1VQ4 - chains 0 and A of the 32 polymer chains in the assembly; structure by X-ray diffraction, 2.70 A resolution.

# Chain 0
Molecule: 23S ribosomal RNA
Organism: Haloarcula marismortui
Sequence (2922 nucleotides; each row starts with the number of its first residue):
     2 UUGGCUACUAUGCCAGCUGGUGGAUUGCUCGGCUCAGGCGCUGAUGAAGG
    52 ACGUGCCAAGCUGCGAUAAGCCAUGGGGAGCCGCACGGAGGCGAAGAACC
   102 AUGGAUUUCCGAAUGAGAAUCUCUCUAACAAUUGCUUCGCGCAAUGAGGA
   152 ACCCCGAGAACUGAAACAUCUCAGUAUCGGGAGGAACAGAAAACGCAAUG
   202 UGAUGUCGUUAGUAACCGCGAGUGAACGCGAUACAGCCCAAACCGAAGCC
   252 CUCACGGGCAAUGUGGUGUCAGGGCUACCUCUCAUCAGCCGACCGUCUCG
   302 ACGAAGUCUCUUGGAACAGAGCGUGAUACAGGGUGACAACCCCGUACUCG
   352 AGACCAGUACGACGUGCGGUAGUGCCAGAGUAGCGGGGGUUGGAUAUCCC
   402 UCGCGAAUAACGCAGGCAUCGACUGCGAAGGCUAAACACAACCUGAGACC
   452 GAUAGUGAACAAGUAGUGUGAACGAACGCUGCAAAGUACCCUCAGAAGGG
   502 AGGCGAAAUAGAGCAUGAAAUCAGUUGGCGAUCGAGCGACAGGGCAUACA
   552 AGGUCCCUCGACGAAUGACCGACGCGCGAGCGUCCAGUAAGACUCACGGG
   602 AAGCCGAUGUUCUGUCGUACGUUUUGAAAAACGAGCCAGGGAGUGUGUCU
   652 GCAUGGCAAGUCUAACCGGAGUAUCCGGGGAGGCACAGGGAAACCGACAU
   702 GGCCGCAGGGCUUUGCCCGAGGGCCGCCGUCUUCAAGGGCGGGGAGCCAU
   752 GUGGACACGACCCGAAUCCGGACGAUCUACGCAUGGACAAGAUGAAGCGU
   802 GCCGAAAGGCACGUGGAAGUCUGUUAGAGUUGGUGUCCUACAAUACCCUC
   852 UCGUGAUCUAUGUGUAGGGGUGAAAGGCCCAUCGAGUCCGGCAACAGCUG
   902 GUUCCAAUCGAAACAUGUCGAAGCAUGACCUCCGCCGAGGUAGUCUGUGA
   952 GGUAGAGCGACCGAUUGGUGUGUCCGCCUCCGAGAGGAGUCGGCACACCU
  1002 GUCAAACUCCAAACUUACAGACGCCGUUUGACGCGGGGAUUCCGGUGCGC
  1052 GGGGUAAGCCUGUGUACCAGGAGGGGAACAACCCAGAGAUAGGUUAAGGU
  1102 CCCCAAGUGUGGAUUAAGUGUAAUCCUCUGAAGGUGGUCUCGAGCCCUAG
  1152 ACAGCCGGGAGGUGAGCUUAGAAGCAGCUACCCUCUAAGAAAAGCGUAAC
  1202 AGCUUACCGGCCGAGGUUUGAGGCGCCCAAAAUGAUCGGGACUCAAAUCC
  1252 ACCACCGAGACCUGUCCGUACCACUCAUACUGGUAAUCGAGUAGAUUGGC
  1302 GCUCUAAUUGGAUGGAAGUAGGGGUGAAAACUCCUAUGGACCGAUUAGUG
  1352 ACGAAAAUCCUGGCCAUAGUAGCAGCGAUAGUCGGGUGAGAACCCCGACG
  1402 GCCUAAUGGAUAAGGGUUCCUCAGCACUGCUGAUCAGCUGAGGGUUAGCC
  1452 GGUCCUAAGUCAUACCGCAACUCGACUAUGACGAAAUGGGAAACGGGUUA
  1502 AUAUUCCCGUGCCACUAUGCAGUGAAAGUUGACGCCCUGGGGUCGAUCAC
  1552 GCUGGGCAUUCGCCCAGUCGAACCGUCCAACUCCGUGGAAGCCGUAAUGG
  1602 CAGGAAGCGGACGAACGGCGGCAUAGGGAAACGUGAUUCAACCUGGGGCC
  1652 CAUGAAAAGACGAGCAUAGUGUCCGUACCGAGAACCGACACAGGUGUCCA
  1702 UGGCGGCGAAAGCCAAGGCCUGUCGGGAGCAACCAACGUUAGGGAAUUCG
  1752 GCAAGUUAGUCCCGUACCUUCGGAAGAAGGGAUGCCUGCUCCGGAACGGA
  1802 GCAGGUCGCAGUGACUCGGAAGCUCGGACUGUCUAGUAACAACAUAGGUG
  1852 ACCGCAAAUCCGCAAGGACUCGUACGGUCACUGAAUCCUGCCCAGUGCAG
  1902 GUAUCUGAACACCUCGUACAAGAGGACGAAGGACCUGUCAACGGCGGGGG
  1952 UAACUAUGACCCUCUUAAGGUAGCGUAGUACCUUGCCGCAUCAGUAGCGG
  2002 CUUGCAUGAAUGGAUUAACCAGAGCUUCACUGUCCCAACGUUGGGCCCGG
  2052 UGAACUGUACAUUCCAGUGCGGAGUCUGGAGACACCCAGGGGGAAGCGAA
  2102 GACCCUAUGGAGCUUUACUGCAGGCUGUCGCUGAGACGUGGUCGCCGAUG
  2152 UGCAGCAUAGGUAGGAGACACUACACAGGUACCCGCGCUAGCGGGCCACC
  2202 GAGUCAACAGUGAAAUACUACCCGUCGGUGACUGCGACUCUCACUCCGGG
  2252 AGGAGGACACCGAUAGCCGGGCAGUUUGACUGGGGCGGUACGCGCUCGAA
  2302 AAGAUAUCGAGCGCGCCCUAUGGCUAUCUCAGCCGGGACAGAGACCCGGC
  2352 GAAGAGUGCAAGAGCAAAAGAUAGCUUGACAGUGUUCUUCCCAACGAGGA
  2402 ACGCUGACGCGAAAGCGUGGUCUAGCGAACCAAUUAGCCUGCUUGAUGCG
  2452 GGCAAUUGAUGACAGAAAAGCUACCCUAGGGAUAACAGAGUCGUCACUCG
  2502 CAAGAGCACAUAUCGACCGAGUGGCUUGCUACCUCGAUGUCGGUUCCCUC
  2552 CAUCCUGCCCGUGCAGAAGCGGGCAAGGGUGAGGUUGUUCGCCUAUUAAA
  2602 GGAGGUCGUGAGCUGGGUUUAGACCGUCGUGAGACAGGUCGGCUGCUAUC
  2652 UACUGGGUGUGUAAUGGUGUCUGACAAGAACGACCGUAUAGUACGAGAGG
  2702 AACUACGGUUGGUGGCCACUGGUGUACCGGUUGUUCGAGAGAGCACGUGC
  2752 CGGGUAGCCACGCCACACGGGGUAAGAGCUGAACGCAUCUAAGCUCGAAA
  2802 CCCACUUGGAAAAGAGACACCGCCGAGGUCCCGCGUACAAGACGCGGUCG
  2852 AUAGACUCGGGGUGUGCGCGUCGAGGUAACGAGACGUUAAGCCCACGAGC
  2902 ACUAACAGACCAAAGCCAUCAU
Disordered / not traced: 2-9, 126-127, 715, 971-998, 1560, 1952-1963, 2137-2236, 2339-2343, 2665-2666, 2915-2923
Modified positions: 1MA (6-hydro-1-methyladenosine-5'-monophosphate) at position 628, OMU (o2'-methyluridine 5'-monophosphate) at position 2587, OMG (o2'-methylguanosine-5'-monophosphate) at position 2588, UR3 (3-methyluridine-5'-monophoshate) at position 2619, PSU (pseudouridine-5'-monophosphate) at position 2621
Differences from the reference sequence: modified residue (628, 2587-2588, 2619, 2621)
Metal / ion sites: Mg2+ site 1 near G28 (its only coordinating residue here); Na+ site 1: C40, G41, A442; Na+ site 2: G56, A59, G61; Na+ site 3: G66, U107, U108; Mg2+ site 2 near U115 (its only coordinating residue here); Na+ site 4: C141, G142; Na+ site 5 near U146 (its only coordinating residue here); Mg2+ site 3: C162, U2276; K+ site 1: U163, U172; Mg2+ site 4: A165, A167, C168; Na+ site 6: A165, A166; Mg2+ site 5 near A166 (its only coordinating residue here); 63 more Na+ sites not listed; 79 more Mg2+ sites not listed; 2 more K+ sites not listed

# Chain A
Molecule: 50S ribosomal protein L2P
Organism: Haloarcula marismortui
UniProt: P20276 (RL2_HALMA); residues 0-239 here = UniProt positions 0-239
Chain sequence (240 residues; numbered 0 to 239; the number before each row is that of its first residue; numbering starts at 0):
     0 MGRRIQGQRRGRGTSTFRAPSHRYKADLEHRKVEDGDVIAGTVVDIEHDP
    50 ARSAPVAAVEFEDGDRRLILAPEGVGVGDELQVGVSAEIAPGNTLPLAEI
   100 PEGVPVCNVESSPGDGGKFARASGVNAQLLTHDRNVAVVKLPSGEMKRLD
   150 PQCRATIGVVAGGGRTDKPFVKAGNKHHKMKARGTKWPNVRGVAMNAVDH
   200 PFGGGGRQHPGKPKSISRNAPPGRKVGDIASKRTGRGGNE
Disordered / not traced: 0, 238-239
Metal / ion sites: Mg2+: Asn188 (shared with U1846(0), G1884(0) of chain 0); Na+: Phe201, Gly203, His208

# Chain 0 / chain A interface
Contacting residue pairs - 255 pairs, chain 0 then chain A:
  C781(0) - Thr15(A)  hydrogen bond to the sugar
  G782(0) - Ser14(A)  hydrogen bond to the sugar
  G782(0) - Thr15(A)  hydrogen bond to the sugar
  C783(0) - Ser14(A)  sugar contact
  C783(0) - His21(A)  hydrogen bond to the phosphate
  C783(0) - Lys180(A)  salt bridge to the phosphate
  A784(0) - His21(A)  salt bridge to the phosphate
  A784(0) - Arg22(A)  salt bridge to the phosphate
  G820(0) - Lys171(A)  salt bridge to the phosphate
  G820(0) - Ala172(A)  hydrogen bond to the base
  G820(0) - Gly173(A)  hydrogen bond to the base
  A857(0) - Ala172(A)  base contact
  A857(0) - Gly173(A)  phosphate contact
  A857(0) - His176(A)  sugar contact
  A857(0) - His177(A)  salt bridge to the phosphate
  A857(0) - Trp186(A)  base contact
  U866(0) - Arg11(A)  hydrogen bond to the phosphate
  U866(0) - Thr13(A)  sugar contact
  A867(0) - Arg11(A)  salt bridge to the phosphate
  G870(0) - Arg3(A)  salt bridge to the phosphate
  G871(0) - Arg2(A)  hydrogen bond to the base
  G871(0) - Arg3(A)  salt bridge to the phosphate
  G871(0) - Arg8(A)  salt bridge to the phosphate
  G871(0) - Arg11(A)  hydrogen bond to the phosphate
  U872(0) - Arg2(A)  hydrogen bond to the base
  U872(0) - Arg8(A)  hydrogen bond to the base
  U872(0) - Thr13(A)  hydrogen bond to the phosphate
  U872(0) - Phe16(A)  phosphate contact
  G873(0) - Arg2(A)  base contact
  G873(0) - Arg8(A)  hydrogen bond to the base
  G873(0) - Thr15(A)  phosphate contact
  G873(0) - Lys185(A)  salt bridge to the phosphate
  G873(0) - Asp198(A)  hydrogen bond to the base
  A874(0) - Lys185(A)  salt bridge to the phosphate
  A874(0) - Pro187(A)  sugar contact
  A874(0) - Val189(A)  sugar contact
  A875(0) - Val189(A)  base contact
  A875(0) - Ala193(A)  hydrogen bond to the sugar
  A875(0) - Met194(A)  base contact
  A875(0) - Asp198(A)  base contact
  G877(0) - Asn195(A)  hydrogen bond to the sugar
  G877(0) - Val197(A)  base contact
  G878(0) - Arg2(A)  hydrogen bond to the base
  C879(0) - Arg2(A)  base contact
  A886(0) - Gly1(A)  hydrogen bond to the base
  A886(0) - Arg2(A)  base contact
  G1460(0) - Arg17(A)  salt bridge to the phosphate
  C1652(0) - Ser52(A)  hydrogen bond to the phosphate
  C1652(0) - Arg164(A)  sugar contact
  C1652(0) - Lys167(A)  hydrogen bond to the base
  C1652(0) - Phe169(A)  stacking on the base
  C1652(0) - Lys178(A)  hydrogen bond to the base
  A1653(0) - His47(A)  salt bridge to the phosphate
  A1653(0) - Ser52(A)  hydrogen bond to the phosphate
  A1653(0) - His177(A)  stacking on the base
  A1653(0) - Lys178(A)  sugar contact
  U1654(0) - Lys24(A)  hydrogen bond to the sugar
  U1654(0) - His47(A)  stacking on the base
  U1654(0) - Pro49(A)  phosphate contact
  U1654(0) - Ala181(A)  phosphate contact
  C1844(0) - Arg190(A)  salt bridge to the phosphate
  C1844(0) - Gln207(A)  hydrogen bond to the phosphate
  A1845(0) - Pro187(A)  phosphate contact
  A1845(0) - Asn188(A)  phosphate contact
  A1845(0) - Val189(A)  phosphate contact
  A1845(0) - Arg190(A)  salt bridge to the phosphate
  U1846(0) - Ala172(A)  hydrogen bond to the sugar
  U1846(0) - Trp186(A)  sugar contact
  U1846(0) - Pro187(A)  phosphate contact
  U1846(0) - Asn188(A)  hydrogen bond to the phosphate
  A1847(0) - Phe169(A)  hydrogen bond to the phosphate
  A1847(0) - Val170(A)  hydrogen bond to the sugar
  A1847(0) - Lys175(A)  salt bridge to the phosphate
  A1847(0) - Trp186(A)  phosphate contact
  G1848(0) - Pro168(A)  phosphate contact
  G1848(0) - Phe169(A)  hydrogen bond to the phosphate
  U1850(0) - Arg235(A)  salt bridge to the phosphate
  G1851(0) - Asp227(A)  hydrogen bond to the base
  G1851(0) - Thr233(A)  sugar contact
  G1851(0) - Gly234(A)  sugar contact
  G1851(0) - Arg235(A)  salt bridge to the phosphate
  A1852(0) - Asp227(A)  sugar contact
  A1852(0) - Ile228(A)  hydrogen bond to the sugar
  A1852(0) - Ser230(A)  phosphate contact
  A1852(0) - Lys231(A)  phosphate contact
  A1852(0) - Arg232(A)  sugar contact
  C1853(0) - Arg217(A)  hydrogen bond to the sugar
  C1853(0) - Ile228(A)  sugar contact
  C1853(0) - Ala229(A)  sugar contact
  C1853(0) - Lys231(A)  salt bridge to the phosphate
  C1854(0) - Lys231(A)  salt bridge to the phosphate
  G1855(0) - Phe118(A)  base contact
  G1855(0) - Leu140(A)  base contact
  G1855(0) - Pro141(A)  base contact
  G1855(0) - Ser142(A)  hydrogen bond to the base
  G1855(0) - Glu144(A)  hydrogen bond to the sugar
  G1855(0) - Lys146(A)  hydrogen bond to the phosphate
  C1856(0) - Lys117(A)  sugar contact
  C1856(0) - Lys146(A)  salt bridge to the phosphate
  A1857(0) - Ser110(A)  phosphate contact
  A1857(0) - Lys117(A)  salt bridge to the phosphate
  A1859(0) - Arg217(A)  phosphate contact
  U1860(0) - Arg9(A)  hydrogen bond to the base
  U1860(0) - Arg217(A)  salt bridge to the phosphate
  U1860(0) - Lys224(A)  salt bridge to the phosphate
  U1860(0) - Ile228(A)  sugar contact
  C1861(0) - Gly6(A)  hydrogen bond to the sugar
  C1861(0) - Gln7(A)  sugar contact
  C1861(0) - Gly10(A)  hydrogen bond to the sugar
  C1861(0) - Pro221(A)  phosphate contact
  C1861(0) - Lys224(A)  salt bridge to the phosphate
  C1862(0) - Arg3(A)  hydrogen bond to the phosphate
  C1862(0) - Gln7(A)  hydrogen bond to the phosphate
  C1862(0) - Gly10(A)  sugar contact
  C1862(0) - Arg11(A)  sugar contact
  C1862(0) - Pro221(A)  phosphate contact
  G1863(0) - Arg3(A)  salt bridge to the phosphate
  G1868(0) - Gly10(A)  hydrogen bond to the base
  A1869(0) - Arg9(A)  base contact
  A1869(0) - Gly10(A)  sugar contact
  A1869(0) - Gly12(A)  sugar contact
  A1869(0) - Arg17(A)  phosphate contact
  C1870(0) - Arg9(A)  sugar contact
  C1870(0) - Phe16(A)  sugar contact
  C1870(0) - Arg17(A)  phosphate contact
  C1870(0) - Ala18(A)  hydrogen bond to the phosphate
  C1870(0) - Gly183(A)  phosphate contact
  U1871(0) - Ala18(A)  phosphate contact
  U1871(0) - Arg182(A)  phosphate contact
  U1871(0) - Gly183(A)  hydrogen bond to the phosphate
  C1872(0) - Ser20(A)  hydrogen bond to the phosphate
  C1872(0) - Tyr23(A)  base contact
  C1872(0) - Lys24(A)  base contact
  C1872(0) - Ala25(A)  hydrogen bond to the base
  C1872(0) - Asp26(A)  hydrogen bond to the base
  C1872(0) - Ala50(A)  sugar contact
  G1873(0) - Asp26(A)  phosphate contact
  G1873(0) - Leu27(A)  phosphate contact
  G1873(0) - Ala50(A)  sugar contact
  G1873(0) - Arg51(A)  phosphate contact
  G1873(0) - Arg120(A)  salt bridge to the phosphate
  U1874(0) - Arg51(A)  salt bridge to the phosphate
  U1874(0) - Lys117(A)  hydrogen bond to the sugar
  U1874(0) - Phe118(A)  sugar contact
  U1874(0) - Ala119(A)  hydrogen bond to the sugar
  U1874(0) - Arg120(A)  salt bridge to the phosphate
  U1874(0) - Ala121(A)  phosphate contact
  A1875(0) - Ala119(A)  hydrogen bond to the phosphate
  A1875(0) - Arg120(A)  hydrogen bond to the phosphate
  A1875(0) - Ala121(A)  hydrogen bond to the phosphate
  A1875(0) - Val124(A)  phosphate contact
  A1875(0) - Pro141(A)  sugar contact
  A1875(0) - Ser142(A)  hydrogen bond to the sugar
  C1876(0) - Ala121(A)  sugar contact
  C1876(0) - Ser122(A)  hydrogen bond to the sugar
  C1876(0) - Gly123(A)  hydrogen bond to the base
  C1876(0) - Val124(A)  base contact
  C1876(0) - Pro141(A)  phosphate contact
  C1876(0) - Gly162(A)  base contact
  C1876(0) - Gly163(A)  hydrogen bond to the base
  C1876(0) - Arg164(A)  hydrogen bond to the phosphate
  C1876(0) - Thr165(A)  hydrogen bond to the sugar
  G1877(0) - Arg164(A)  salt bridge to the phosphate
  G1878(0) - Arg182(A)  salt bridge to the phosphate
  U1879(0) - Arg9(A)  hydrogen bond to the phosphate
  U1879(0) - Gly183(A)  phosphate contact
  U1879(0) - Thr184(A)  hydrogen bond to the phosphate
  C1880(0) - Gly6(A)  phosphate contact
  C1880(0) - Arg9(A)  salt bridge to the phosphate
  C1880(0) - Val225(A)  sugar contact
  C1880(0) - Gly226(A)  hydrogen bond to the sugar
  C1880(0) - Ile228(A)  sugar contact
  A1881(0) - His199(A)  salt bridge to the phosphate
  A1881(0) - Phe201(A)  phosphate contact
  A1881(0) - Lys213(A)  sugar contact
  A1881(0) - Val225(A)  phosphate contact
  A1881(0) - Gly226(A)  sugar contact
  C1882(0) - Arg190(A)  phosphate contact
  C1882(0) - Gly191(A)  hydrogen bond to the phosphate
  C1882(0) - Val192(A)  hydrogen bond to the phosphate
  C1882(0) - Phe201(A)  phosphate contact
  C1882(0) - Lys213(A)  sugar contact
  U1883(0) - Arg190(A)  salt bridge to the phosphate
  G1884(0) - Arg190(A)  base contact
  G1898(0) - Pro212(A)  sugar contact
  G1898(0) - Ser214(A)  hydrogen bond to the sugar
  C1899(0) - Ser214(A)  sugar contact
  C1899(0) - Ile215(A)  sugar contact
  C1899(0) - Ser216(A)  sugar contact
  C1899(0) - Ala229(A)  sugar contact
  C1899(0) - Ser230(A)  hydrogen bond to the sugar
  A1900(0) - Ser216(A)  phosphate contact
  A1900(0) - Arg217(A)  hydrogen bond to the phosphate
  A1900(0) - Ala229(A)  sugar contact
  A1900(0) - Ser230(A)  sugar contact
  A1900(0) - Lys231(A)  sugar contact
  G1938(0) - Lys231(A)  hydrogen bond to the base
  U1939(0) - Arg232(A)  phosphate contact
  U1939(0) - Thr233(A)  hydrogen bond to the sugar
  U1939(0) - Gly236(A)  phosphate contact
  U1939(0) - Gly237(A)  phosphate contact
  C1940(0) - Thr233(A)  sugar contact
  C1940(0) - Gly234(A)  phosphate contact
  C1940(0) - Gly236(A)  hydrogen bond to the phosphate
  A1941(0) - Gly234(A)  sugar contact
  A1941(0) - Arg235(A)  hydrogen bond to the phosphate
  A1941(0) - Gly236(A)  phosphate contact
  A1942(0) - Pro212(A)  base contact
  A1942(0) - Lys213(A)  salt bridge to the phosphate
  A1942(0) - Asp227(A)  sugar contact
  A1942(0) - Thr233(A)  hydrogen bond to the sugar
  A1942(0) - Gly234(A)  hydrogen bond to the phosphate
  C1943(0) - Pro209(A)  phosphate contact
  C1943(0) - Gly210(A)  sugar contact
  C1943(0) - Lys211(A)  sugar contact
  C1943(0) - Pro212(A)  sugar contact
  G1944(0) - His208(A)  salt bridge to the phosphate
  G1944(0) - Pro209(A)  phosphate contact
  U2012(0) - Gln207(A)  sugar contact
  C2114(0) - Gly1(A)  hydrogen bond to the phosphate
  C2114(0) - Ala196(A)  sugar contact
  C2114(0) - Val197(A)  phosphate contact
  U2115(0) - Ala196(A)  phosphate contact
  U2116(0) - Lys211(A)  salt bridge to the phosphate
  A2123(0) - Pro220(A)  base contact
  G2124(0) - Asn218(A)  hydrogen bond to the base
  G2124(0) - Pro221(A)  sugar contact
  G2125(0) - Asn218(A)  hydrogen bond to the sugar
  C2126(0) - Asn218(A)  sugar contact
  C2248(0) - Ser111(A)  hydrogen bond to the sugar
  C2248(0) - Pro112(A)  sugar contact
  G2249(0) - Gly113(A)  sugar contact
  G2250(0) - Lys31(A)  salt bridge to the phosphate
  A2255(0) - Asp149(A)  sugar contact
  G2270(0) - Arg223(A)  hydrogen bond to the phosphate
  G2271(0) - Arg223(A)  salt bridge to the phosphate
  G2272(0) - Pro220(A)  base contact
  G2272(0) - Gly222(A)  sugar contact
  G2272(0) - Arg223(A)  salt bridge to the phosphate
  C2273(0) - Gly1(A)  hydrogen bond to the phosphate
  C2625(0) - Gly205(A)  phosphate contact
  C2625(0) - Gln207(A)  phosphate contact
  C2626(0) - Arg206(A)  phosphate contact
  C2629(0) - Arg206(A)  base contact
  G2630(0) - Arg206(A)  hydrogen bond to the base
  G2630(0) - His208(A)  base contact
  U2631(0) - Gly210(A)  sugar contact
  G2632(0) - His208(A)  phosphate contact
  G2632(0) - Gly210(A)  sugar contact
  A2633(0) - Gly202(A)  phosphate contact
  A2633(0) - Gly203(A)  phosphate contact
  A2633(0) - Gly204(A)  hydrogen bond to the phosphate
  G2634(0) - Gly203(A)  phosphate contact
  G2634(0) - Gly204(A)  hydrogen bond to the phosphate
  G2634(0) - Gly205(A)  hydrogen bond to the base
Other interface residues (no listed pair), chain 0 (100 interface residues in all): U858, G865, A876, A1459, C1651, G1655, A1843, U2117, G2254
Other interface residues (no listed pair), chain A (123 interface residues in all): Gln5, Glu33, Asp114, Pro200

# Overview
100 residues of chain 0 face 123 of chain A across their interface, with 81 hydrogen bonds, 40 salt bridges
and 3 aromatic stacking contacts. Polar contacts include G820(0)-Ala172(A), G820(0)-Gly173(A) and
G871(0)-Arg2(A). C40(0), G41(0) and A442(0) form the Na+ site 1.
Chain 0 is 23S ribosomal RNA and chain A is 50S ribosomal protein L2P, both from Haloarcula marismortui; the
structure, The structure of the transition state analogue "DAA" bound to the large ribosomal subunit of
Haloarcula ..., was determined by X-ray diffraction together with 1VQ5, 1VQ8, 1VQ9, 1VQK, 1VQL, 1VQM, 1VQO and
1VQP from the same study.
